7U32 - chains A and E of the 20 polymer chains in the assembly; structure by electron microscopy, 3.46 A resolution.

[Chain A (and E)]
Protein: Integrase
From: Visna/maedi virus EV1 KV1772
Notes: EC 2.7.7.-, 3.1.-.-; chain E of this document is another copy of the same molecule, construct and numbering; everything in this record applies to it too
UniProt: P35956 (POL_VILVK); residues 1-281 here correspond to UniProt positions 1226-1506 (UniProt number = residue number + 1225)
Sequence (281 residues; row label = number of the first residue in the row):
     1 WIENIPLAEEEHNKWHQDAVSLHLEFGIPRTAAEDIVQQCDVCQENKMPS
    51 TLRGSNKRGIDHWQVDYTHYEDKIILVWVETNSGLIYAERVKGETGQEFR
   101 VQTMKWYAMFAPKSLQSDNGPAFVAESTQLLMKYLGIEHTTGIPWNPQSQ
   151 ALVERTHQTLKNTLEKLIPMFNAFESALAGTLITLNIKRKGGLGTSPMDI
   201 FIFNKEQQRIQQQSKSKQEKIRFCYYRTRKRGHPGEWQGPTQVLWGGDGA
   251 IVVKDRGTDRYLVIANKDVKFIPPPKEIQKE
Not modelled in the structure: 277-281 (chain E: 48-59, 273-281)
Bound ions: Zn2+: His12, His16, Cys40, Cys43; Ca2+: Asp66, Glu154
Swiss-Prot annotation at these positions:
  - zinc finger: Glu3 to Gln44 (Integrase-type)
  - DNA-binding region: Arg222 to Pro274 (Integrase-type)
  - binding site (Zn(2+)): His12, His16, Cys40, Cys43
  - binding site (Mg(2+)): Asp66, Asp118, Glu154
From the paper describing this entry:
  - catalytic residues: Asp66, Asp118, Glu154
  - binding site for DNA ev272: Arg231
  - Zn2+ coordination: His12
  - self-association interface (contacts with another copy of this molecule): Phe223, Tyr225, Trp245, Val252, Tyr261, Val263, Ile272
  - mutagenesis - E154Q, Y225A, W245E, W245L, V252A, V252D, I272E: abolished catalytic activity
  - mutagenesis - F223A, R231E, Y261A, Y261E, V263E: decreased catalytic activity
  - specificity-determining residues: Trp145, Arg231 (proposed by the authors, not directly observed)

[Interface between chain A and chain E]
Contacting residue pairs (7):
  Trp1(A) with Thr31(E); Ala32(E); Asp35(E)
  Ile2(A) with Ile5(E), hydrophobic; Ile36(E), hydrophobic
  Asp35(A) with Trp1(E), hydrogen bond (side chain-backbone); Ile2(E)
Other interface residues (no listed pair), chain A (7 interface residues in all): Ile5, Thr31, Ala32, Ile36
Other interface residues (no listed pair), chain E (8 interface residues in all): Gln39

[Summary]
Chain A and chain E form an interface of 7 and 8 residues respectively; the contacts include 1 hydrogen bond.
The hydrogen-bonded pair is Asp35(A)-Trp1(E). From the paper: catalytic residues Asp66(A), Asp118(A) and
Glu154(A); E154Q, Y225A and W245E of chain A, among others, abolish catalytic activity; 12 substitutions were
tested in all.
Both chains are Integrase (Visna/maedi virus EV1 KV1772). Entry 7U32 (MVV cleaved synaptic complex (CSC)
intasome at 3.4 A resolution) was determined by electron microscopy, deposited together with 7Z1Z.
